8K2R - chains A and B; structure by solution NMR.

[Chain A]
Name: Molecular chaperone HtpG (Fragment)
From: Escherichia coli
Notes: fragment: Heat shock protein 90 (Hsp90) M domain
UniProtKB: A0A7A6VTW3 (A0A7A6VTW3_ECOLX); numbering as in UniProt (aligned over 230-494)
Sequence (268 residues; row label = number of the first residue in the row):
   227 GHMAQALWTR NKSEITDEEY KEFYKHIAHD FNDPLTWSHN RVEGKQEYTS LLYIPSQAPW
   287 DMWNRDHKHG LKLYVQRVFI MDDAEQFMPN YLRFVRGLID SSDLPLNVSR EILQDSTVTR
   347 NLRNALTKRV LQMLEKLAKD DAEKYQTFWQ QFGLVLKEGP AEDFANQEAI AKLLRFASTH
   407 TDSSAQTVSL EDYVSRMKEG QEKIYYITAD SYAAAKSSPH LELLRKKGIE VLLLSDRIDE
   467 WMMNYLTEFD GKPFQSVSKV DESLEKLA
Not modelled in the structure: 227-229
Sequence notes: expression tag (227-229)

[Chain B]
Name: Disordered protein(D131D)
From: Staphylococcus aureus
UniProtKB: P00644 (NUC_STAAU); residues 601-671 here correspond to UniProt positions 152-222 (UniProt number = residue number - 449)
Sequence (75 residues; each row starts with the number of its first residue):
   597 LEHMKKIEVE FDKGQRTDKY GRGLAYIYAD GKMVNEALVR QGLAKVAYVY KPNNTHEQHL
   657 RKSEAQAKKE KLNIW
Not modelled in the structure: 597-600
Sequence notes: expression tag (597-600)
UniProt features mapped onto this chain:
  - active site: R618

[Interface between chain A and chain B]
Pairs across the interface - 114 pairs, chain A then chain B:
  K238(A) with D614(B)
  D243(A) with K609(B); G610(B); Q611(B); R612(B)
  K247(A) with D608(B); K609(B); Q611(B)
  F257(A) with K601(B); K602(B)
  N258(A) with K602(B)
  D259(A) with K602(B); D608(B); K609(B)
  P260(A) with D608(B)
  L261(A) with D608(B); Q611(B)
  T262(A) with Q611(B)
  W263(A) with Q611(B)
  N266(A) with Y616(B)
  S282(A) with K602(B); I603(B)
  Q283(A) with K601(B); I603(B)
  P315(A) with Y622(B)
  N316(A) with Y624(B)
  R349(A) with Y622(B)
  N350(A) with Y622(B)
  A351(A) with R618(B)
  T353(A) with Y622(B)
  K354(A) with R618(B); L620(B); A621(B); Y622(B)
  R355(A) with Y616(B); G617(B); R618(B)
  L357(A) with L620(B)
  Q358(A) with G617(B); R618(B); G619(B); L620(B)
  K362(A) with T613(B); D614(B); K615(B)
  D366(A) with Q611(B); T613(B)
  E369(A) with V605(B)
  K370(A) with D608(B); Q611(B)
  T373(A) with I603(B)
  A387(A) with Y624(B); A625(B); M629(B)
  E388(A) with Y622(B); I623(B); Y624(B); A625(B)
  D389(A) with A621(B); Y622(B); I623(B)
  F390(A) with I623(B); K628(B)
  A391(A) with A621(B)
  N392(A) with L620(B); A621(B)
  K424(A) with K641(B)
  E425(A) with K641(B)
  G426(A) with L639(B); A640(B); K641(B)
  E428(A) with L639(B)
  K429(A) with V635(B); R636(B); Q637(B); G638(B); L639(B)
  Y431(A) with L639(B); A640(B)
  T434(A) with L634(B)
  K453(A) with V642(B)
  I455(A) with V642(B)
  I464(A) with M629(B)
  W467(A) with M629(B); V630(B)
  M468(A) with M629(B)
  M469(A) with L634(B)
  N470(A) with M629(B); V630(B); N631(B); E632(B)
  Y471(A) with M629(B)
  T473(A) with R636(B)
  E474(A) with R636(B); Q637(B)
  G477(A) with Q637(B)
  P479(A) with R636(B); Q637(B)
  F480(A) with L634(B); R636(B)
  Q481(A) with L634(B); V635(B)
  S482(A) with L634(B)
  K485(A) with L634(B); V635(B)
  D487(A) with G638(B)
  E488(A) with G638(B); L639(B)
  S489(A) with G638(B); L639(B); A640(B)
  K492(A) with A640(B)
  L493(A) with A640(B); V642(B)
Other interface residues (no listed pair), chain A (68 interface residues in all): K251, S264, H265, Y317, Q427, L472
Other interface residues (no listed pair), chain B (38 interface residues in all): E604, V645

[Summary]
Chain A and chain B form an interface of 68 and 38 residues respectively. Curated annotation (UniProt) lists
active-site residue R618(B) on chain B.
Chain A is Molecular chaperone HtpG (Fragment) (Escherichia coli) and chain B is Disordered protein(D131D)
(Staphylococcus aureus); the structure, The structure of HtpG M domain in complex with unstructured D131D
binding site b, was determined by solution NMR, deposited together with 8K2S and 8K2T.
